PDB entry 1Y0C | X-ray diffraction, 2.30 A resolution | chains A and B of the 4 polymer chains in the assembly

# Chain A
Molecule: Hemoglobin alpha chain
Organism: Homo sapiens
Reference sequence: P69905 (HBA_HUMAN); numbering as in UniProt (aligned over 1-141)
Chain sequence (141 residues; each row starts with the number of its first residue):
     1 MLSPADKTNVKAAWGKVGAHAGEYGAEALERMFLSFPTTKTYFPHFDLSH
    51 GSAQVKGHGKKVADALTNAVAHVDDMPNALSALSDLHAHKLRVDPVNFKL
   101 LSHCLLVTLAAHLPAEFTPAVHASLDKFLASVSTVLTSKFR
Sequence notes: engineered mutation M1 (Val in P69905), F140 (Tyr in P69905)
Ion coordination: heme Fe near H87 (its only coordinating residue here)
Ligand contacts: heme (HEM): M32, T39, Y42, F43, H45, F46, H58, K61, V62, A65, L66, L83, L86, H87, L91, V93, N97, F98, L101, V132, S133, L136
Swiss-Prot annotation at these positions:
  - site: K61 (Not glycated)
  - natural variant: D6 (A6D: In J-Toronto; this construct carries the variant), A13 (A13D: In J-Paris 1/J-Aljezur), E27 (A27E: In Shenyang; this construct carries the variant), K61 (K61N: In Zambia; deletion: In Clinic), D64 (A64D: In Pontoise; this construct carries the variant), D75 (D75A: In Lille; D75G: In Chapel Hill; D75N: In G-Pest), A111 (A111D: In Petah Tikva)

# Chain B
Molecule: Hemoglobin beta chain
Organism: Homo sapiens
Reference sequence: P68871 (HBB_HUMAN); residues 1-146 here = UniProt positions 1-146
Chain sequence (146 residues; each row starts with the number of its first residue):
     1 VHLTPEEKSAVTALWGKVNVDEVGGEALGRLLVVYPWTQRFFESFGDLST
    51 PDAVMGNPKVKAHGKKVLGAFSDGLAHLDNLKGTFATLSELHCDKLHVDP
   101 ENFRLLGNVLVCVLAHHFGKEFTPPVQAAYQKVVAGVANALAHKYH
Ion coordination: heme Fe near H92 (its only coordinating residue here)
Ligand contacts: heme (HEM): L31, T38, F41, F42, H63, K66, V67, A70, F71, F85, L88, L91, H92, L96, V98, N102, F103, L106, V137, L141
Swiss-Prot annotation at these positions:
  - natural variant: L3 (H3L: In Graz; this construct carries the variant), E7 (E7A: In G-Makassar; E7K: In Hb C; E7Q: In Machida; E7V: In SKCA), K8 (E8K: In G-Siriraj; this construct carries the variant), V11 (A11V: In Iraq-Halabja; this construct carries the variant), G16 (W16G: In Randwick; this construct carries the variant), V23 (E23V: In D-Granada; this construct carries the variant), G24 (V24G: In Miyashiro; this construct carries the variant), G25 (G25D: In Moscva; G25R: In Riverdale-Bronx; G25V: In Savannah), L32 (L32P: In Yokohama), V33 (L33V: In Muscat; this construct carries the variant), R40 (Q40R: In Tianshui; this construct carries the variant), F42 (F42Y: In Mequon; deletion: In Bruxelles), 11 further natural variant entries in UniProt

# How chain A and chain B interact
Pairs across the interface (35):
  E30(A) - P124(B)
  R31(A) - F122(B)  hydrogen bond (side chain-backbone)
  R31(A) - T123(B)
  R31(A) - P124(B)
  R31(A) - Q127(B)  hydrogen bond
  L34(A) - P124(B)  hydrophobic
  L34(A) - P125(B)
  L34(A) - A128(B)
  S35(A) - Q127(B)
  S35(A) - A128(B)
  S35(A) - Q131(B)
  K99(A) - N108(B)
  H103(A) - N108(B)
  H103(A) - Q131(B)  hydrogen bond
  V107(A) - V111(B)  hydrophobic
  V107(A) - A115(B)
  V107(A) - Q127(B)
  A110(A) - C112(B)
  A110(A) - A115(B)
  A110(A) - H116(B)
  A111(A) - A115(B)
  A111(A) - G119(B)
  P114(A) - H116(B)  hydrogen bond (backbone-side chain)
  F117(A) - R30(B)  hydrogen bond (backbone-side chain)
  F117(A) - H116(B)
  T118(A) - R30(B)
  P119(A) - R30(B)
  P119(A) - V33(B)
  P119(A) - M55(B)  hydrophobic
  H122(A) - R30(B)  hydrogen bond
  H122(A) - V34(B)
  H122(A) - C112(B)
  A123(A) - V34(B)  hydrophobic
  D126(A) - V34(B)
  D126(A) - Y35(B)
Interface residues without a listed pair, chain A (22 interface residues in all): F36, C104, L106, L113, A115, A120
Interface residues without a listed pair, chain B (20 interface residues in all): P51, K120

# In short
Chain A and chain B form an interface of 22 and 20 residues respectively; the contacts include 6 hydrogen
bonds. Among the polar pairs are R31(A)-F122(B), R31(A)-Q127(B) and H103(A)-Q131(B). Chain A binds heme. Bound
to chain B: heme.
Here chain A is Hemoglobin alpha chain and chain B is Hemoglobin beta chain, both from Homo sapiens. Entry
1Y0C (T-to-THigh Quaternary Transitions in Human Hemoglobin: alphaY140F deoxy low-salt) was determined by
X-ray diffraction, deposited together with 1XXT, 1XY0, 1XZ5, 1XZ7, 1XZU, 1XZV and 45 further entries.
